7YFH - chains A and B of the 4 polymer chains in the assembly; structure by electron microscopy, 3.00 A resolution.

Chain A:
Molecule: Glutamate receptor ionotropic, NMDA 1
Source organism: Rattus norvegicus
Reference sequence: P35439 (NMDZ1_RAT); residue numbers follow UniProt; this construct covers 1-847
Chain sequence (866 residues; row label = number of the first residue in the row):
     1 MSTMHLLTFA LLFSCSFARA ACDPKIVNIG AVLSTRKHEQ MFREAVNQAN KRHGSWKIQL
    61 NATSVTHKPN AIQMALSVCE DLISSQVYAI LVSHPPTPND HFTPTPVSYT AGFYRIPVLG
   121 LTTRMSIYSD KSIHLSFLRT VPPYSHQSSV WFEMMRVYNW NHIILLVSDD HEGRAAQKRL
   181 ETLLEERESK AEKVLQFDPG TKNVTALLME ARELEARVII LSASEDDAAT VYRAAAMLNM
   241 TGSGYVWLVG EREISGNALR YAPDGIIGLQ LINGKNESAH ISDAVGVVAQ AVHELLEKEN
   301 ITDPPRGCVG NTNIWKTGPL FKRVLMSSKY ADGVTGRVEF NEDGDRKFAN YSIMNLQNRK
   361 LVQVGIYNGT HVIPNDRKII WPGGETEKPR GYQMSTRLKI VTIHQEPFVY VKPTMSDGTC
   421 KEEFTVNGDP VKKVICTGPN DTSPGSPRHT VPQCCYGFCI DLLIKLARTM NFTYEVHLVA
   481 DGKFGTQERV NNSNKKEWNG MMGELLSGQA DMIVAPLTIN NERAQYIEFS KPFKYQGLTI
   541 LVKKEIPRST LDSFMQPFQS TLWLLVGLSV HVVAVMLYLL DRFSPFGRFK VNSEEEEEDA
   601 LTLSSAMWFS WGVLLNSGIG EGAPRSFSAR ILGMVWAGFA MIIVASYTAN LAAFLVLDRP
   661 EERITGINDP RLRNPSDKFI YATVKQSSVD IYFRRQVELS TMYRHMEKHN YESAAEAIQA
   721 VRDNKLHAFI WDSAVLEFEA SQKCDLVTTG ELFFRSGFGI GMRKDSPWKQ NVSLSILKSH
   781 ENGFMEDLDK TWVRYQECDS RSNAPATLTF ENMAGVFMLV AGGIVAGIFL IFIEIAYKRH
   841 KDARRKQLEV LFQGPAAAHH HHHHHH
Not modelled in the structure: 1-24, 545-661, 795-866
Sequence notes: expression tag (848-866)
Curated features (UniProtKB/Swiss-Prot):
  - region: L603 to P624 (Pore-forming)
  - binding site (glycine): P516, T518, R523, S688, D732
  - glycosylation (N-linked (GlcNAc...) asparagine): N61, N203, N239, N276, N300, N350, N368, N440, N471, N491, N674, N771
Disulfides: C79-C308, C420-C454
Glycans and other covalent adducts: N-acetylglucosamine (NAG) linked to N61, N203, N239, N276, N300, N350, N440, N471, N491, N771
Residues lining bound ligands: glycine (GLY): F484, P516, L517, T518, R523, S687, S688, W731, D732, F758

Chain B:
Molecule: Glutamate receptor ionotropic, NMDA 2C
Source organism: Rattus norvegicus
Reference sequence: Q00961 (NMDE3_RAT); numbering as in UniProt (aligned over 1-800)
Chain sequence (800 residues; each row starts with the number of its first residue):
     1 MGGALGPALL LTSLLGAWAR LGAGQGEQAV TVAVVFGSSG PLQTQARTRL TSQNFLDLPL
    61 EIQPLTVGVN NTNPSSILTQ ICGLLGAARV HGIVFEDNVD TEAVAQLLDF VSSQTHVPIL
   121 SISGGSAVVL TPKEPGSAFL QLGVSLEQQL QVLFKVLEEY DWSAFAVITS LHPGHALFLE
   181 GVRAVADASY LSWRLLDVLT LELGPGGPRA RTQRLLRQVD APVLVAYCSR EEAEVLFAEA
   241 AQAGLVGPGH VWLVPNLALG STDAPPAAFP VGLISVVTES WRLSLRQKVR DGVAILALGA
   301 HSYRRQYGTL PAPAGDCRSH PGPVSPAREA FYRHLLNVTW EGRDFSFSPG GYLVRPTMVV
   361 IALNRHRLWE MVGRWDHGVL YMKYPVWPRY STSLQPVVDS RHLTVATLEE RPFVIVESPD
   421 PGTGGCVPNT VPCRRQSNHT FSSGDLTPYT KLCCKGFCID ILKKLAKVVK FSYDLYLVTN
   481 GKHGKRVRGV WNGMIGEVYY KRADMAIGSL TINEERSEII DFSVPFVETG ISVMVSRSNG
   541 TVSPSAFLEP YSPAVWVMMF VMCLTVVAIT VFMFEYFSPV SYNQNLTKGK KPGGPSFTIG
   601 KSVWLLWALV FNNSVPIENP RGTTSKIMVL VWAFFAVIFL ASYTANLAAF MIQEQYIDTV
   661 SGLSDKKFQR PQDQYPPFRF GTVPNGSTER NIRSNYRDMH THMVKFNQRS VEDALTSLKM
   721 GKLDAFIYDA AVLNYMAGKD EGCKLVTIGS GKVFATTGYG IAMQKDSHWK RAIDLALLQL
   781 LGDGETQKLE TVWLSGICQN
Not modelled in the structure: 1-28, 539-657, 800
Curated features (UniProtKB/Swiss-Prot):
  - region: K601 to P620 (Pore-forming)
  - binding site (L-glutamate): S509, T511, R516, S687, T688, D729
  - site: N612 (Functional determinant of NMDA receptors)
  - glycosylation (N-linked (GlcNAc...) asparagine): N70, N73, N337, N438, N539, N685
  - mutagenesis: P550 (P550R: Changed NMDA glutamate receptor activity characterized by increased glutamate and glycine potency)
Disulfides: C82-C317, C426-C453, C433-C454
Glycans and other covalent adducts: N-acetylglucosamine (NAG) linked to N70, N337, N438, N685
Residues lining bound ligands:
  - glutamic acid (GLU): H483, S509, L510, T511, R516, G686, S687, T688, Y728, D729, Y759
  - glycine (IWB; methyl 4-[(2R)-3-ethanoyl-1-[2-(2-methyl-1H-indol-3-yl)ethyl]-4-oxidanyl-5-oxidanylidene-2H-pyrrol-2-yl]benzoate): D161, W162, S163, A164, R194, L196, D220, A221, P222, V223, R389, K463, A466, K467, K470, F471, S472, Y473
What the authors report for this chain:
  - binding site for glycine: R194, D220, P222, A466 to Y473

Chain A / chain B interface:
Residue-residue contacts (46; chain A residue first):
  N70(A) with C317(B); R318(B)
  A71(A) with F110(B), hydrophobic; Q114(B)
  I72(A) with C82(B), hydrophobic; Q114(B); T115(B); C317(B), hydrophobic
  Q73(A) with R318(B), hydrogen bond
  A75(A) with L78(B), hydrophobic
  L76(A) with L78(B), hydrophobic
  F102(A) with Q114(B)
  P106(A) with F110(B), hydrophobic
  Y109(A) with Q106(B); L107(B), hydrophobic; F110(B), hydrophobic; E134(B), hydrogen bond
  F113(A) with T72(B); P74(B), hydrophobic; A103(B), hydrophobic; L107(B), hydrophobic
  Y114(A) with N73(B); P74(B)
  R115(A) with E102(B)
  D130(A) with P132(B)
  K131(A) with P173(B)
  S132(A) with Q106(B), hydrogen bond (backbone-side chain)
  I133(A) with Q106(B), hydrogen bond (backbone-side chain); L130(B), hydrophobic; P132(B)
  K178(A) with E180(B), salt bridge
  C308(A) with N73(B); S75(B)
  V309(A) with S75(B), hydrogen bond (backbone-side chain)
  G310(A) with N71(B), hydrogen bond (backbone-side chain)
  N311(A) with N73(B)
  T312(A) with N71(B), hydrogen bond (side chain-backbone); T72(B), hydrogen bond (side chain-backbone)
  R489(A) with S189(B), hydrogen bond (side chain-backbone); Y190(B)
  P670(A) with G796(B); I797(B), hydrophobic
  R671(A) with I797(B)
  N674(A) with S795(B), hydrogen bond (side chain-backbone)
  S700(A) with N429(B)
  R704(A) with V427(B)
Also at the interface, not in a pair above, chain A (33 interface residues in all): C79, T105, I127, L135, V697
Also at the interface, not in a pair above, chain B (34 interface residues in all): T79, V104, D187, A188, D420, Y735

Overview:
33 residues of chain A face 34 of chain B across their interface, with 10 hydrogen bonds and 1 salt bridge.
Among the polar pairs are K178(A)-E180(B), Q73(A)-R318(B) and Y109(A)-E134(B). Bound to chain A: glycine. The
paper reports a binding site for glycine at R194(B), D220(B) and P222(B) among others.
Chain A is Glutamate receptor ionotropic, NMDA 1 and chain B is Glutamate receptor ionotropic, NMDA 2C, both
from Rattus norvegicus; the structure, Structure of the Rat GluN1-GluN2C NMDA receptor in complex with
glycine, glutamate and (R)-PYD-106, was determined by electron microscopy (same publication as 7YFF, 7YFG,
7YFI, 7YFL, 7YFM, 7YFO, 7YFR and 8HDK).
